PDB entry 9AU0 | electron microscopy, 2.45 A resolution | chains B and N of the 5 polymer chains in the assembly

[Chain B]
Protein: Guanine nucleotide-binding protein G(I)/G(S)/G(T) subunit beta-1
Organism: Homo sapiens
UniProtKB: P62873 (GBB1_HUMAN); residue numbers follow UniProt; this construct covers 2-340
Amino-acid sequence (345 residues; row label = number of the first residue in the row; numbers below 1 keep their minus sign (Gly-4 is residue -4)):
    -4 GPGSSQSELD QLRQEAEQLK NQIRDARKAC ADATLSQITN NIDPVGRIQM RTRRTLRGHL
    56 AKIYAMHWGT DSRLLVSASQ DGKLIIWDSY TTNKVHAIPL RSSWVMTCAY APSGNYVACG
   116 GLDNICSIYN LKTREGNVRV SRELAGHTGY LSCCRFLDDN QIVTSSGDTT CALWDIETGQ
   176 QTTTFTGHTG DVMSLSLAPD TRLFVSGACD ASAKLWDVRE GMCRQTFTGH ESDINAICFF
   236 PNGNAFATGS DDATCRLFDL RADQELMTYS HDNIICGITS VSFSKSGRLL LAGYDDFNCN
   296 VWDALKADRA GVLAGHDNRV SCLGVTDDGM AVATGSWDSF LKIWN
Unresolved in the structure: -4 to 1
Construct notes: expression tag (-4 to 1)
Curated features (UniProtKB/Swiss-Prot):
  - modified residue: Ser2 (N-acetylserine), His266 (Phosphohistidine)
  - natural variant: Leu30 (L30F: In MRD42; uncertain significance), Arg52 (R52G: In MRD42), Gly64 (G64V: In MRD42), Asp76 (D76E: In MRD42; D76G: In MRD42), Gly77 (G77S: In MRD42), Lys78 (K78R: In MRD42), Ile80 (I80N: In MRD42; I80T: In MRD42), His91 (H91R: In MRD42; uncertain significance), Ala92 (A92T: In MRD42), Pro94 (P94S: In MRD42), Leu95 (L95P: In MRD42), Arg96 (R96L: In MRD42), 5 further natural variant entries in UniProt

[Chain N]
Protein: Nanobody-35
Organism: Lama glama
Notes: antibody fragment or engineered binder
Amino-acid sequence (139 residues; each row starts with the number of its first residue; numbering starts at 0):
     0 MQVQLQESGG GLVQPGGSLR LSCAASGFTF SNYKMNWVRQ APGKGLEWVS DISQSGASIS
    60 YTGSVKGRFT ISRDNAKNTL YLQMNSLKPE DTAVYYCARC PAPFTRDCFD VTSTTYAYRG
   120 QGTQVTVSSH HHHHHEPEA
Unresolved in the structure: 0, 129-138
Cystine bridges: Cys22-Cys96, Cys99-Cys107

[How chain B and chain N interact]
Pairs across the interface - 15 pairs, chain B then chain N:
  Arg8(B) with Gln120(N), hydrogen bond
  Cys204(B) with Tyr117(N), hydrogen bond (backbone-side chain)
  Asp205(B) with Ala116(N)
  Ala206(B) with Tyr117(N)
  Thr223(B) with Gln1(N), hydrogen bond (backbone-backbone)
  Glu226(B) with Val2(N); Gly26(N); Phe27(N); Thr28(N); Tyr32(N); Arg98(N), hydrogen bond (backbone-side chain)
  Ser227(B) with Pro100(N), hydrogen bond (side chain-backbone); Tyr117(N)
  Asp228(B) with Tyr117(N), hydrogen bond
  Asp246(B) with Pro102(N)
Also at the interface, not in a pair above, chain B (13 interface residues in all): Glu12, Thr184, Asp247, Ile270
Also at the interface, not in a pair above, chain N (16 interface residues in all): Gln3, Ala101, Phe103, Thr114

[Summary]
The interface between chain B and chain N involves 13 residues on one side and 16 on the other; the contacts
include 6 hydrogen bonds. Among the polar pairs are Arg8(B)-Gln120(N), Cys204(B)-Tyr117(N) and
Glu226(B)-Arg98(N).
Chain B is Guanine nucleotide-binding protein G(I)/G(S)/G(T) subunit beta-1 (Homo sapiens) and chain N is
Nanobody-35 (Lama glama); the structure, Cryo-EM structure of the BW245C-bound prostaglandin D2 receptor
(DP1)-Gs complex, was determined by electron microscopy.
